3RB6 - chains A and D of the 3 polymer chains in the assembly; structure by X-ray diffraction, 2.70 A resolution.

[Chain A]
Name: DNA polymerase IV
Source organism: Sulfolobus solfataricus
Notes: EC 2.7.7.7
UniProtKB: Q97W02 (DPO42_SULSO); numbering as in UniProt (aligned over 2-341)
Chain sequence (341 residues; row label = number of the first residue in the row):
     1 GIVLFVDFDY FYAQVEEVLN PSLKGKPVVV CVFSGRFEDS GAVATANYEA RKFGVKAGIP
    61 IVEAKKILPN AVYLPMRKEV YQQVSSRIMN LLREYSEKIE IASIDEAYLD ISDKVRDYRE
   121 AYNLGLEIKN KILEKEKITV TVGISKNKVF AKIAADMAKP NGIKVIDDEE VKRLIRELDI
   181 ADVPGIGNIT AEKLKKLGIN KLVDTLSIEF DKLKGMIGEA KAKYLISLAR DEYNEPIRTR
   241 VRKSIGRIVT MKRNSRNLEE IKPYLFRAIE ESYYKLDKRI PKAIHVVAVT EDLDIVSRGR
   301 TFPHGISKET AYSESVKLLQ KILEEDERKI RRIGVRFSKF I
Differences from the reference sequence: expression tag (1)
Curated features (UniProtKB/Swiss-Prot):
  - active site: Glu106
  - binding site (Mg(2+)): Asp7, Asp105
  - site: Tyr12 (Substrate discrimination)
  - mutagenesis: Asp105 to Glu106 (Loss of function)
Bound ions: Ca2+ site 1: Asp7, Asp105, Glu106 (together with 2'-deoxyguanosine-5'-triphosphate); Ca2+ site 2: Asp7, Phe8, Asp105 (together with 2'-deoxyguanosine-5'-triphosphate); Ca2+ site 3: Ala181, Ile186
Residues lining bound ligands: 2'-deoxyguanosine-5'-triphosphate (DGT): Asp7, Phe8, Asp9, Tyr10, Phe11, Tyr12, Val32, Ala44, Thr45, Tyr48, Arg51, Ala57, Gly58, Met76, Ile104, Asp105, Lys159

[Chain D]
Molecule: 13-nt DNA strand
Sequence (13 nucleotides; row label = number of the first residue in the row):
   802 GTTGGATGGT AGX
Modified residues: 2DA (2',3'-dideoxyadenosine-5'-monophosphate) at position 814

[Chain A / chain D interface]
Pairs across the interface (33; chain A residue first):
  Ser103(A) - 2DA_814(D)  sugar contact
  Asp105(A) - 2DA_814(D)  sugar contact
  Glu106(A) - 2DA_814(D)  sugar contact
  Lys152(A) - DG813(D)  phosphate contact
  Lys152(A) - 2DA_814(D)  salt bridge to the phosphate
  Val183(A) - DG813(D)  phosphate contact
  Pro184(A) - DG813(D)  phosphate contact
  Gly185(A) - DA812(D)  sugar contact
  Gly185(A) - DG813(D)  hydrogen bond to the phosphate
  Ile186(A) - DA812(D)  phosphate contact
  Ile186(A) - DG813(D)  phosphate contact
  Gly187(A) - DA812(D)  hydrogen bond to the phosphate
  Gly187(A) - DG813(D)  phosphate contact
  Asn188(A) - DA812(D)  hydrogen bond to the phosphate
  Ile189(A) - DT811(D)  phosphate contact
  Ile189(A) - DA812(D)  hydrogen bond to the phosphate
  Thr190(A) - DT811(D)  phosphate contact
  Thr190(A) - DA812(D)  hydrogen bond to the phosphate
  Lys221(A) - DA812(D)  sugar contact
  His285(A) - DT808(D)  base contact
  Asp294(A) - DG810(D)  phosphate contact
  Val296(A) - DG809(D)  phosphate contact
  Ser297(A) - DT808(D)  sugar contact
  Ser297(A) - DG809(D)  hydrogen bond to the phosphate
  Arg298(A) - DT808(D)  salt bridge to the phosphate
  Arg298(A) - DG809(D)  salt bridge to the phosphate
  Gly299(A) - DA807(D)  phosphate contact
  Gly299(A) - DT808(D)  hydrogen bond to the phosphate
  Arg300(A) - DA807(D)  phosphate contact
  Thr301(A) - DG806(D)  sugar contact
  Thr301(A) - DA807(D)  hydrogen bond to the phosphate
  Lys321(A) - DT808(D)  salt bridge to the phosphate
  Lys339(A) - DG806(D)  salt bridge to the phosphate
Interface residues without a listed pair, chain A (24 interface residues in all): Ile295

[Overview]
The interface between chain A and chain D involves 24 residues on one side and 9 on the other; the contacts
include 8 hydrogen bonds and 5 salt bridges. Among the polar pairs are Gly185(A)-DG813(D), Gly187(A)-DA812(D)
and Asn188(A)-DA812(D). Chain A binds 2'-deoxyguanosine-5'-triphosphate.
Here chain A is DNA polymerase IV (Sulfolobus solfataricus) and chain D is a 13-nt DNA strand. Entry 3RB6
(Dpo4 extension ternary complex with 3'-terminal primer A base opposite the 3-methylcytosine (m3c) lesion) was
determined by X-ray diffraction, deposited together with 3RAQ, 3RAX, 3RB0, 3RB3 and 3RB4.
